PDB entry 3A11 | X-ray diffraction, 2.50 A resolution | chains B and D of the 6 polymer chains in the assembly

[Chain B (and D)]
Protein: Translation initiation factor eIF-2B, delta subunit
From: Thermococcus kodakaraensis
Notes: EC 5.3.1.-; chain D of this document is another copy of the same molecule, construct and numbering; everything in this record applies to it too
UniProtKB: Q5JFM9 (Q5JFM9_PYRKO); numbering as in UniProt (aligned over 1-322)
Sequence (338 residues; numbered -15 to 322; the number before each row is that of its first residue; numbers below 1 keep their minus sign (Met-15 is residue -15)):
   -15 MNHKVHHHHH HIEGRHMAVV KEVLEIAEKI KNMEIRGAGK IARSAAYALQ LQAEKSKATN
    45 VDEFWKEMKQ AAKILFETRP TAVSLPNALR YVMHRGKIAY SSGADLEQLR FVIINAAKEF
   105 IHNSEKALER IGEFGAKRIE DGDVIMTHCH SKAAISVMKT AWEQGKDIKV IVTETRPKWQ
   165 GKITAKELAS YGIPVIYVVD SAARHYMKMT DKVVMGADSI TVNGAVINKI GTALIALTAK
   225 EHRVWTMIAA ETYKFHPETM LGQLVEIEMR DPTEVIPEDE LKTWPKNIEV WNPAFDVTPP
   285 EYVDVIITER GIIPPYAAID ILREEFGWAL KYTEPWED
Disordered / not traced: -15 to -4, 248-251 (chain D: -15 to 0, 250-251)
Construct notes: expression tag (-15 to 0)
Bound ions: Mg2+ near Asp304 (its only coordinating residue here)
Swiss-Prot annotation at these positions:
  - active site: Cys133 (Proton acceptor), Asp202 (Proton donor)
  - binding site (substrate): Arg20 to Gly23, Arg63, Ser135 to Ala137, Asn212, Lys213, Lys238
  - site: Arg227 (Plays a key role in hexamerization)
  - mutagenesis: Cys133 (C133A/S: Loss of catalytic activity), Asp202 (D202N: Loss of catalytic activity), Arg227 (R227E: Impairs molecular assembly. 60-fold decrease in catalytic activity)
From the paper describing this entry:
  - self-association interface (contacts with another copy of this molecule); pairs are residue here / residue on that copy: Glu225-Arg227, Glu285-Arg227
  - mutagenesis - R227E: decreased catalytic activity
  - mutagenesis - C133A, C133S, D202N: abolished catalytic activity
  - mutagenesis - D202N: abolished binding to alpha-R15P (proposed by the authors, not directly observed)
  - catalytic residues: Asp202 (proposed by the authors, not directly observed)

[Chain B / chain D interface]
Residue-residue contacts - 21 pairs, chain B then chain D:
  Asn207(B) - Asp288(D)
  Asn207(B) - Val289(D)
  Asn207(B) - Pro298(D)
  Asn207(B) - Tyr300(D)  hydrogen bond (backbone-side chain)
  Thr243(B) - Arg122(D)  hydrogen bond
  Thr243(B) - Ile296(D)
  Met244(B) - Arg122(D)
  Pro283(B) - Arg227(D)
  Tyr286(B) - Arg227(D)
  Tyr300(B) - Tyr300(D)
  Ile303(B) - Pro298(D)
  Ile303(B) - Ala301(D)  hydrophobic
  Arg307(B) - Arg307(D)
  Arg307(B) - Glu308(D)  salt bridge
  Leu314(B) - Thr292(D)
  Leu314(B) - Arg294(D)  hydrogen bond (backbone-side chain)
  Leu314(B) - Ile297(D)  hydrophobic
  Tyr316(B) - Asn107(D)  hydrogen bond
  Tyr316(B) - Arg114(D)  hydrogen bond
  Tyr316(B) - Glu293(D)
  Tyr316(B) - Arg294(D)
Also at the interface, not in a pair above, chain B (14 interface residues in all): Val206, Gly246, Ala313, Lys315
Also at the interface, not in a pair above, chain D (20 interface residues in all): Trp229, Gly295, Asp304, Ile305

[Overview]
Chain B and chain D form an interface of 14 and 20 residues respectively; the contacts include 5 hydrogen
bonds and 1 salt bridge. Polar pairs include Arg307(B)-Glu308(D), Asn207(B)-Tyr300(D) and Thr243(B)-Arg122(D).
The paper reports the catalytic residue Asp202(B); C133A, C133S and D202N of chain B abolish catalytic
activity.
Chain B and chain D are both Translation initiation factor eIF-2B, delta subunit (Thermococcus kodakaraensis);
the structure, Crystal structure of ribose-1,5-bisphosphate isomerase from Thermococcus kodakaraensis KOD1,
was determined by X-ray diffraction together with 3VM6 and 3A9C from the same study.
